4P4P - chains A and B of the 4 polymer chains in the assembly; structure by X-ray diffraction, 2.30 A resolution.

[Chain A]
Molecule: DNA polymerase beta
From: Leishmania infantum
UniProt: Q9U6N3 (Q9U6N3_LEIIN); numbering as in UniProt (aligned over 1-376)
Chain sequence (378 residues; numbered -1 to 376; the number before each row is that of its first residue; numbers below 1 keep their minus sign (Gly-1 is residue -1)):
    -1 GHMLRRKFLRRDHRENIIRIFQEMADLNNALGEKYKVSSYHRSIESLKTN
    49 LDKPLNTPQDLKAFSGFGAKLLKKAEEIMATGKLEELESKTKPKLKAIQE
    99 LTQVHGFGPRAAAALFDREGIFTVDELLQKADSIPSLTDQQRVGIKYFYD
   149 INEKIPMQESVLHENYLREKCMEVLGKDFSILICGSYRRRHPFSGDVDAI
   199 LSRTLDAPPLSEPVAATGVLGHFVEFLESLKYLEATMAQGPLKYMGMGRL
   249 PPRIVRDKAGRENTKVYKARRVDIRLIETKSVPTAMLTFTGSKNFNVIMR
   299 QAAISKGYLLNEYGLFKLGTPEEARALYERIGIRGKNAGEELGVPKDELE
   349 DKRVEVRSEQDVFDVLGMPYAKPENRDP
Unresolved in the structure: -1 to 31, 36-90, 253-260
Differences from the reference sequence: expression tag (-1 to 0)
Metal / ion sites: Na+: Thr100, Val102, Phe105 (shared with 1 residue of chain C)
What the authors report for this chain:
  - conformationally variable residues (side-chain flip): Asp196
  - contacts within the chain: Asp196-Arg273 (hydrogen bond)

[Chain B]
Molecule: 11-nt DNA strand
Sequence (11 nucleotides; row label = number of the first residue in the row):
     1 CGGCAGTACTG
Unresolved in the structure: 1

[How chain A and chain B interact]
Pairs across the interface (32; chain A residue first):
  Lys32(A) - DA5(B)  base contact
  Tyr33(A) - DC4(B)  stacking on the base
  Tyr33(A) - DA5(B)  phosphate contact
  Ala236(A) - DC9(B)  phosphate contact
  Ala236(A) - DT10(B)  phosphate contact
  Gln237(A) - DC9(B)  hydrogen bond to the phosphate
  Gln237(A) - DT10(B)  hydrogen bond to the phosphate
  Gly238(A) - DC9(B)  phosphate contact
  Pro239(A) - DC9(B)  phosphate contact
  Leu240(A) - DA8(B)  phosphate contact
  Leu240(A) - DC9(B)  hydrogen bond to the phosphate
  Lys241(A) - DA8(B)  phosphate contact
  Lys241(A) - DC9(B)  hydrogen bond to the phosphate
  Lys291(A) - DA5(B)  base contact
  Val295(A) - DA5(B)  base contact
  Arg298(A) - DA5(B)  hydrogen bond to the base
  Arg298(A) - DG6(B)  hydrogen bond to the sugar
  Gln299(A) - DA5(B)  hydrogen bond to the phosphate
  Ile302(A) - DA5(B)  phosphate contact
  Ile302(A) - DG6(B)  phosphate contact
  Leu307(A) - DG6(B)  phosphate contact
  Leu308(A) - DG6(B)  sugar contact
  Asn309(A) - DG6(B)  phosphate contact
  Asn309(A) - DT7(B)  hydrogen bond to the phosphate
  Glu310(A) - DT7(B)  sugar contact
  Tyr311(A) - DT7(B)  phosphate contact
  Tyr311(A) - DA8(B)  hydrogen bond to the phosphate
  Lys334(A) - DT7(B)  sugar contact
  Asn335(A) - DT7(B)  phosphate contact
  Asn335(A) - DA8(B)  hydrogen bond to the phosphate
  Ala336(A) - DT7(B)  hydrogen bond to the phosphate
  Glu338(A) - DT7(B)  phosphate contact
Other interface residues (no listed pair), chain A (26 interface residues in all): Thr136, Asp137, Gln138, Met235
Other interface residues (no listed pair), chain B (8 interface residues in all): DG11

[Overview]
26 residues of chain A face 8 of chain B across their interface, with 11 hydrogen bonds and 1 aromatic
stacking contact. Polar contacts include Arg298(A)-DA5(B), Arg298(A)-DG6(B) and Gln237(A)-DC9(B). Thr100(A),
Val102(A) and Phe105(A) coordinate Na+. The paper reports conformational variability at Asp196(A); contacts
within the chain involving Asp196(A) and Arg273(A).
Chain A is DNA polymerase beta (Leishmania infantum) and chain B is an 11-nt DNA strand; the structure,
Crystal structure of Leishmania infantum polymerase beta: Nick complex, was determined by X-ray diffraction
(same publication as 4P4M and 4P4O).
